PDB entry 6XNE | X-ray diffraction, 1.96 A resolution | chains A and C of the 3 polymer chains in the assembly

# Chain A
Protein: GCN4-p1 Peptide with me-F16
UniProt: P03069 (GCN4_YEAST); residues 1-30 here correspond to UniProt positions 249-278 (UniProt number = residue number + 248)
Chain sequence (30 residues; each row starts with the number of its first residue):
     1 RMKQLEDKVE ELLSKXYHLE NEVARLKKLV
Differences from the reference sequence: engineered mutation 4PH_16 (Asn264 in P03069)
Modified positions: 4PH (4-methyl-L-phenylalanine) at position 16
Curated features (UniProtKB/Swiss-Prot):
  - region: L5 to L26 (Leucine-zipper)

# Chain C
Protein: GCN4-p1 Peptide with A16
UniProt: P03069 (GCN4_YEAST); residues 1-30 here correspond to UniProt positions 249-278 (UniProt number = residue number + 248)
Chain sequence (30 residues; numbered 1 to 30; the number before each row is that of its first residue):
     1 RMKQLEDKVE ELLSKAYHLE NEVARLKKLV
Differences from the reference sequence: engineered mutation A16 (Asn264 in P03069)
Curated features (UniProtKB/Swiss-Prot):
  - region: L5 to L26 (Leucine-zipper)
Bound ions: Mg2+ near Q4 (its only coordinating residue here)

# Interface between chain A and chain C
Contacting residue pairs (19; chain A residue first):
  M2(A) - R1(C)  hydrogen bond
  M2(A) - M2(C)  hydrophobic
  E6(A) - R1(C)  salt bridge
  V9(A) - L5(C)  hydrophobic
  L12(A) - L12(C)  hydrophobic
  L13(A) - L12(C)  hydrophobic
  4PH_16(A) - L12(C)
  4PH_16(A) - A16(C)
  4PH_16(A) - L19(C)
  E20(A) - K15(C)
  E20(A) - L19(C)
  V23(A) - L19(C)  hydrophobic
  V23(A) - E22(C)
  V23(A) - L26(C)  hydrophobic
  L26(A) - L26(C)  hydrophobic
  K27(A) - E22(C)  salt bridge
  K27(A) - L26(C)
  V30(A) - L26(C)  hydrophobic
  V30(A) - L29(C)  hydrophobic
Other interface residues (no listed pair), chain A (13 interface residues in all): L5, L19
Other interface residues (no listed pair), chain C (11 interface residues in all): V9

# Overview
Chain A and chain C form an interface of 13 and 11 residues respectively, with 1 hydrogen bond and 2 salt
bridges. Among the polar pairs are E6(A)-R1(C), K27(A)-E22(C) and M2(A)-R1(C).
Chain A is GCN4-p1 Peptide with me-F16 and chain C is GCN4-p1 Peptide with A16; the structure, GCN4-p1 Peptide
Trimer with p-methylphenylalanine residue at position 16 (me-F16), was determined by X-ray diffraction.
